2CDA - chains A and B; structure by X-ray diffraction, 2.28 A resolution.

# Chain A (and B)
Protein: Glucose dehydrogenase
From: Sulfolobus solfataricus
Notes: EC 1.1.1.47; chain B of this document is another copy of the same molecule, construct and numbering; everything in this record applies to it too
UniProtKB: O93715 (O93715_SULSO); numbering as in UniProt (aligned over 1-366)
Sequence (366 residues; numbered 1 to 366; the number before each row is that of its first residue):
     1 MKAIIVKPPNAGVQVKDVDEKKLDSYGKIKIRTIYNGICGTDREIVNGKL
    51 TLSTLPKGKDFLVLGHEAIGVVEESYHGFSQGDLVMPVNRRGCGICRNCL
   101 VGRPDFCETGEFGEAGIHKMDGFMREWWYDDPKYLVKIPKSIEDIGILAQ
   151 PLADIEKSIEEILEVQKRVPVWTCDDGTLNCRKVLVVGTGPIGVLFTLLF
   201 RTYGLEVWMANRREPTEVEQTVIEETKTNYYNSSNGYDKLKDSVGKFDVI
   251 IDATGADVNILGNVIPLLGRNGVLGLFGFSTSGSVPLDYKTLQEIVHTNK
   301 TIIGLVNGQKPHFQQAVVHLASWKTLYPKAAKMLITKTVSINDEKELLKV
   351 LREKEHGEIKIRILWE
Not modelled in the structure: 51-56 (chain B: 51-57)
Curated features (UniProtKB/Swiss-Prot):
  - binding site (Zn(2+)): C39, H66, E67, C93, C96, C99, C107, Q150
  - binding site (substrate): T41, N89, E114, Q150, D154, N307
  - binding site (NADP(+)): T189 to I192, N211 to R213, F277 to F279, L305 to N307, K354
  - mutagenesis: T41 (T41A: Large decrease in catalytic activity and substrate affinity)
Disulfide bonds: C174-C181
Metal / ion sites: Zn2+ site 1: C39, H66, E67; Zn2+ site 2: C93, C96, C99, C107
Small-molecule neighbours: NADP (NAP; NADP nicotinamide-adenine-dinucleotide phosphate): D154, V187, G188, T189, G190, P191, I192, G193, A210, N211, R212, R213, S233, A253, T254, G255, A256, I260, F277, G278, F279, V296, L305, V306, N307, K354, H356

# Interface between chain A and chain B
Pairs across the interface - 40 pairs, chain A then chain B:
  V101(A) - G177(B)
  G102(A) - D175(B)
  K133(A) - D176(B)
  P139(A) - L326(B)  hydrophobic
  S141(A) - T325(B)  hydrogen bond (side chain-backbone)
  I142(A) - T325(B)
  K167(A) - K167(B)
  C174(A) - V101(B)
  D175(A) - G102(B)
  D176(A) - K133(B)
  D176(A) - K310(B)  salt bridge
  G177(A) - V101(B)
  G177(A) - P311(B)
  T178(A) - K310(B)
  T178(A) - P311(B)
  T178(A) - Q314(B)
  N180(A) - Q314(B)  hydrogen bond
  T202(A) - V318(B)
  K310(A) - D176(B)  salt bridge
  K310(A) - T178(B)
  P311(A) - G177(B)
  P311(A) - T178(B)
  Q314(A) - T178(B)
  Q314(A) - N180(B)
  V318(A) - T202(B)
  V318(A) - S322(B)
  A321(A) - S322(B)
  A321(A) - T325(B)  hydrogen bond (backbone-side chain)
  A321(A) - L326(B)  hydrophobic
  S322(A) - V318(B)
  S322(A) - S322(B)
  K324(A) - T325(B)
  T325(A) - S141(B)  hydrogen bond (backbone-side chain)
  T325(A) - I142(B)
  T325(A) - A321(B)  hydrogen bond (side chain-backbone)
  T325(A) - K324(B)
  T325(A) - T325(B)  hydrogen bond
  L326(A) - P139(B)  hydrophobic
  L326(A) - S141(B)
  L326(A) - A321(B)  hydrophobic
Other interface residues (no listed pair), chain A (26 interface residues in all): V171, K227, H319
Other interface residues (no listed pair), chain B (27 interface residues in all): D83, L100, V171, C174, H319

# Summary
The interface between chain A and chain B involves 26 residues on one side and 27 on the other; the contacts
include 6 hydrogen bonds and 2 salt bridges. Among the polar pairs are D176(A)-K310(B), S141(A)-T325(B) and
N180(A)-Q314(B). Ligands of chain A: NADP.
Both chains are Glucose dehydrogenase (Sulfolobus solfataricus). Entry 2CDA (Sulfolobus solfataricus Glucose
Dehydrogenase 1 in complex with NADP) was determined by X-ray diffraction, deposited together with 2CD9, 2CDB
and 2CDC.
